Entry 3IRR (X-ray diffraction, 2.65 A resolution); this record covers chains F and D of the 6 polymer chains in the assembly.

Chain F:
Molecule: 15-nt DNA strand
Sequence (15 nucleotides; numbered -1 to 13; the number before each row is that of its first residue; numbers below 1 keep their minus sign (DG-1 is residue -1)):
    -1 GTCGCGCGTC GCGCG
Not modelled in the structure: -1
From the paper describing this entry:
  - binding site for the ligand EPE: DG6, DT7, DC8

Chain D:
Molecule: Double-stranded RNA-specific adenosine deaminase
Source organism: Homo sapiens
Notes: EC 3.5.4.-; fragment: Zalpha domain
Reference sequence: P55265 (DSRAD_HUMAN); residue numbers follow UniProt; this construct covers 140-202
Amino-acid sequence (67 residues; numbered 136 to 202; the number before each row is that of its first residue):
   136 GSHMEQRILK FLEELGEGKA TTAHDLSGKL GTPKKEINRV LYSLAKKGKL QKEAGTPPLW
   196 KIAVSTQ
Not modelled in the structure: 200-202
Differences from the reference sequence: expression tag (136-139)
Curated features (UniProtKB/Swiss-Prot):
  - natural variant: Pro193 (P193A: In AGS6)

How chain F and chain D interact:
Contacting residue pairs (13; chain F residue first):
  DG9(F) with Lys169(D), salt bridge to the phosphate; Pro192(D), phosphate contact; Pro193(D), phosphate contact
  DC10(F) with Lys170(D), phosphate contact; Asn173(D), hydrogen bond to the phosphate; Tyr177(D), hydrogen bond to the phosphate; Pro193(D), phosphate contact
  DG11(F) with Lys170(D), salt bridge to the phosphate; Asn173(D), hydrogen bond to the phosphate; Arg174(D), salt bridge to the phosphate; Tyr177(D), base contact
  DC12(F) with Arg174(D), sugar contact
  DG13(F) with Arg174(D), salt bridge to the phosphate
Other interface residues (no listed pair), chain F (6 interface residues in all): DC8

In short:
6 residues of chain F face 7 of chain D across their interface; the contacts include 3 hydrogen bonds and 4
salt bridges. Polar pairs include DC10(F)-Asn173(D), DC10(F)-Tyr177(D) and DG11(F)-Asn173(D). From the paper:
a binding site for the ligand EPE at DG6(F), DT7(F) and DC8(F).
Chain F is a 15-nt DNA strand and chain D is Double-stranded RNA-specific adenosine deaminase (Homo sapiens);
the structure, Crystal Structure of a Z-Z junction (with HEPES intercalating), was determined by X-ray
diffraction together with 3IRQ from the same study.
